PDB entry 7XVL | X-ray diffraction, 3.51 A resolution | chains H and I of the 21 polymer chains in the assembly

# Chain H
Name: Histone H2B type 1-J
Organism: Homo sapiens
Reference sequence: P06899 (H2B1J_HUMAN); residues 0-125 here correspond to UniProt positions 1-126 (UniProt number = residue number + 1)
Sequence (128 residues; row label = number of the first residue in the row; numbers below 1 keep their minus sign (Gly-2 is residue -2)):
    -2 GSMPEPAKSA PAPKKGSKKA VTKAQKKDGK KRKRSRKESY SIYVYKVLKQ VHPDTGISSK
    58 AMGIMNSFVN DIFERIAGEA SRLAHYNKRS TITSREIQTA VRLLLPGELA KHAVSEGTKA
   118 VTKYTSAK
Unresolved in the structure: -2 to 29
Sequence notes: expression tag (-2 to -1)
UniProt features mapped onto this chain:
  - modified residue: Pro1 (N-acetylproline), Glu2 (ADP-ribosyl glutamic acid), Lys5 (N6-(2-hydroxyisobutyryl)lysine), Ser6 (ADP-ribosylserine), Lys11 (N6-(beta-hydroxybutyryl)lysine), Lys12 (N6-(2-hydroxyisobutyryl)lysine), Ser14 (Phosphoserine), Lys15 (N6-acetyllysine), Lys16 (N6-(beta-hydroxybutyryl)lysine), Lys20 (N6-(2-hydroxyisobutyryl)lysine), Lys23 (N6-(2-hydroxyisobutyryl)lysine), Lys24 (N6-(2-hydroxyisobutyryl)lysine), Lys34 (N6-(2-hydroxyisobutyryl)lysine), Glu35 (PolyADP-ribosyl glutamic acid), Ser36 (Phosphoserine), Lys43 (N6-(2-hydroxyisobutyryl)lysine), Lys46 (N6-(2-hydroxyisobutyryl)lysine), Lys57 (N6,N6-dimethyllysine), Arg79 (Dimethylated arginine), Lys85 (N6,N6,N6-trimethyllysine) and 6 more in UniProt
  - glycosylation: Ser112 (O-linked (GlcNAc) serine)
  - cross-link (Glycyl lysine isopeptide (Lys-Gly)): Lys5 (interchain with G-Cter in SUMO2), Lys20 (interchain with G-Cter in SUMO2), Lys34 (interchain with G-Cter in ubiquitin), Lys120 (interchain with G-Cter in ubiquitin)

# Chain I
Molecule: 169-nt DNA strand
Organism: synthetic construct
Sequence (169 nucleotides; row label = number of the first residue in the row; numbers below 1 keep their minus sign (DC-82 is residue -82)):
   -82 CCAAAAAAAA AACAGCATCC CGGTGCCGAG GCCGCTCAAT TGGTCGTAGA CAGCTCTAGC
   -22 ACCGCTTAAA CGCACGTACG CGCTGTCTAC CGCGTTTTAA CCGCCACTAG AAGCGCTTAC
    38 TAGTCTCCAG GCACGTGTGA GACCGGCACA TGCAAAAAAA AAACGAGCT

# How chain H and chain I interact
Pairs across the interface (17; chain H residue first):
  Lys30(H) with DC-27(I), salt bridge to the phosphate; DA50(I), phosphate contact; DC51(I), phosphate contact
  Arg31(H) with DA-25(I), salt bridge to the phosphate; DA50(I), phosphate contact; DC51(I), salt bridge to the phosphate
  Arg33(H) with DG48(I), base contact; DC49(I), phosphate contact; DA50(I), phosphate contact
  Lys34(H) with DC49(I), phosphate contact; DA50(I), hydrogen bond to the phosphate
  Glu35(H) with DC49(I), phosphate contact
  Ser36(H) with DC49(I), phosphate contact
  Ile39(H) with DG48(I), phosphate contact; DC49(I), phosphate contact
  Tyr40(H) with DG48(I), hydrogen bond to the phosphate
  Lys43(H) with DG48(I), salt bridge to the phosphate
Interface residues without a listed pair, chain H (10 interface residues in all): Thr88
Interface residues without a listed pair, chain I (10 interface residues in all): DT-28, DT-26, DT38, DG47

# In short
The chain H/chain I interface involves 10 residues from each chain, with 2 hydrogen bonds and 4 salt bridges.
Polar contacts include Lys34(H)-DA50(I), Tyr40(H)-DG48(I) and Lys30(H)-DC-27(I).
Chain H is Histone H2B type 1-J (Homo sapiens) and chain I is a 169-nt DNA strand (synthetic construct); the
structure, Crystal Structure of Nucleosome-H1.0 Linker Histone Assembly (sticky-169an DNA fragment), was
determined by X-ray diffraction.
